3IYX - chains F and A of the 3 polymer chains in the assembly; structure by electron microscopy, 9.00 A resolution (very low resolution: no residue pairs are listed; an interface is given only as per-side residue counts).

Chain F:
Protein: 50S ribosomal protein L5
From: Escherichia coli
UniProt: D3QTE7 (D3QTE7_ECOCB); residues 0-178 here correspond to UniProt positions 1-179 (UniProt number = residue number + 1)
Chain sequence (179 residues; numbered 0 to 178; the number before each row is that of its first residue; numbering starts at 0):
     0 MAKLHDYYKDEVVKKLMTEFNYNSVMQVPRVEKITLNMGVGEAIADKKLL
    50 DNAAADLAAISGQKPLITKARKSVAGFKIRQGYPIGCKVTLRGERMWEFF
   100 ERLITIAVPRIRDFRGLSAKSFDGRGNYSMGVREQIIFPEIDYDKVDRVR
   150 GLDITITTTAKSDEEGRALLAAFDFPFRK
Disordered / not traced: 0

Chain A:
Protein: 50S ribosomal protein L31
From: Escherichia coli
UniProt: D3QYD6 (D3QYD6_ECOCB); residue numbers follow UniProt; this construct covers 1-70
Chain sequence (70 residues; each row starts with the number of its first residue):
     1 MKKDIHPKYEEITASCSCGNVMKIRSTVGHDLNLDVCSKCHPFFTGKQRD
    51 VATGGRVDRFNKRFNIPGSK

Interface between chain F and chain A:
At this resolution (9 A) residue pairs are not listed: 5 residues of chain F and 5 of chain A lie at the interface.

Summary:
The chain F/chain A interface involves 5 residues from each chain.
Chain F is 50S ribosomal protein L5 and chain A is 50S ribosomal protein L31, both from Escherichia coli; the
structure, Coordinates of the b1b bridge-forming protein structures fitted into the Cryo-EM map of E.coli 70S
ribosome ..., was determined by electron microscopy together with 3IYY from the same study.
